Entry 6OBV (X-ray diffraction, 2.01 A resolution); this record covers chains A and B.

== Chain A (and B) ==
Molecule: fluvirucin B1 DH domain from module 1
Organism: Actinomadura vulgaris
Notes: chain B of this document is another copy of the same molecule, construct and numbering; everything in this record applies to it too
Reference sequence: J9WMQ1 (J9WMQ1_9ACTN); residues 22-312 here correspond to UniProt positions 1017-1307 (UniProt number = residue number + 995)
Chain sequence (312 residues; row label = number of the first residue in the row):
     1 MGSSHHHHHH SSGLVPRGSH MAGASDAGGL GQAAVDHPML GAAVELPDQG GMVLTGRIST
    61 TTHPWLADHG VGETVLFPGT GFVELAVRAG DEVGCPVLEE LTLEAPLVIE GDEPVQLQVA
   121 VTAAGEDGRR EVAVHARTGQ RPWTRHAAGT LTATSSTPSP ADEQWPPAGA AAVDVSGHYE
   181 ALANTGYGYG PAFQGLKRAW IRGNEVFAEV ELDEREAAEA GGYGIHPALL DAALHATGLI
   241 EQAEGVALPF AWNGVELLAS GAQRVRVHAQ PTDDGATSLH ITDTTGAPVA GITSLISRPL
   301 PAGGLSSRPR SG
Disordered / not traced: 1-24 (chain B: 1-24, 48, 244, 301-306, 312)
Sequence notes: initiating methionine (1); expression tag (2-21)
From the paper describing this entry:
  - catalytic residues: His-69, Asp-231 (from molecular simulation)

== Interface between chain A and chain B ==
Residue-residue contacts - 40 pairs, chain A then chain B:
  Ala-27(A) with Leu-30(B), hydrophobic
  Gly-28(A) with Arg-57(B), hydrogen bond (backbone-side chain)
  Gly-29(A) with Arg-57(B)
  Leu-30(A) with Leu-30(B), hydrophobic; Gly-41(B); Thr-55(B), hydrogen bond (backbone-side chain); Gly-56(B), hydrogen bond (backbone-backbone)
  Gly-31(A) with Gly-56(B); Gln-116(B), hydrogen bond (backbone-side chain)
  Gln-32(A) with Gln-32(B), hydrogen bond; Ala-42(B); Thr-55(B), hydrogen bond
  Gly-41(A) with Leu-30(B)
  Ala-42(A) with Gln-32(B)
  Val-44(A) with Gln-118(B)
  Glu-45(A) with Gln-118(B), hydrogen bond (backbone-side chain); Arg-137(B), salt bridge; Trp-143(B)
  Leu-46(A) with Val-53(B), hydrophobic; Gln-118(B)
  Pro-47(A) with Gln-118(B); His-135(B); Trp-143(B), hydrophobic
  Asp-48(A) with His-135(B)
  Thr-55(A) with Leu-30(B), hydrogen bond (side chain-backbone); Gln-32(B), hydrogen bond
  Gly-56(A) with Leu-30(B), hydrogen bond (backbone-backbone); Gly-31(B)
  Arg-57(A) with Gly-28(B), hydrogen bond (side chain-backbone); Gly-29(B)
  Gln-116(A) with Gly-31(B), hydrogen bond (side chain-backbone); Gln-32(B)
  Gln-118(A) with Val-44(B); Glu-45(B), hydrogen bond (side chain-backbone); Leu-46(B); Pro-47(B)
  His-135(A) with Pro-47(B)
  Arg-137(A) with Glu-45(B), salt bridge
  Trp-143(A) with Glu-45(B); Pro-47(B), hydrophobic
Other interface residues (no listed pair), chain A (22 interface residues in all): Val-53
Other interface residues (no listed pair), chain B (22 interface residues in all): Asp-26, Ala-27

== Overview ==
Chain A and chain B each contribute 22 residues to their interface, with 13 hydrogen bonds and 2 salt bridges.
Among the polar pairs are Glu-45(A)/Arg-137(B), Gly-28(A)/Arg-57(B) and Leu-30(A)/Thr-55(B). From the paper:
catalytic residues His-69(A) and Asp-231(A).
Both chains are fluvirucin B1 DH domain from module 1 (Actinomadura vulgaris). Entry 6OBV (Structural insights
into dehydratase substrate selection for the borrelidin and fluvirucin polyketide synthases) was determined by
X-ray diffraction together with 6OBT from the same study.
